PDB entry 5ZCS | electron microscopy, 4.90 A resolution (low resolution: residue-level contacts below are approximate; hydrogen-bond / salt-bridge calls are withheld) | chains A and E of the 8 polymer chains in the assembly

== Chain A ==
Molecule: Serine/threonine-protein kinase mTOR
Organism: Homo sapiens
Notes: EC 2.7.11.1
UniProt: P42345 (MTOR_HUMAN); residue numbers follow UniProt; this construct covers 1-2549
Amino-acid sequence (2549 residues; row label = number of the first residue in the row):
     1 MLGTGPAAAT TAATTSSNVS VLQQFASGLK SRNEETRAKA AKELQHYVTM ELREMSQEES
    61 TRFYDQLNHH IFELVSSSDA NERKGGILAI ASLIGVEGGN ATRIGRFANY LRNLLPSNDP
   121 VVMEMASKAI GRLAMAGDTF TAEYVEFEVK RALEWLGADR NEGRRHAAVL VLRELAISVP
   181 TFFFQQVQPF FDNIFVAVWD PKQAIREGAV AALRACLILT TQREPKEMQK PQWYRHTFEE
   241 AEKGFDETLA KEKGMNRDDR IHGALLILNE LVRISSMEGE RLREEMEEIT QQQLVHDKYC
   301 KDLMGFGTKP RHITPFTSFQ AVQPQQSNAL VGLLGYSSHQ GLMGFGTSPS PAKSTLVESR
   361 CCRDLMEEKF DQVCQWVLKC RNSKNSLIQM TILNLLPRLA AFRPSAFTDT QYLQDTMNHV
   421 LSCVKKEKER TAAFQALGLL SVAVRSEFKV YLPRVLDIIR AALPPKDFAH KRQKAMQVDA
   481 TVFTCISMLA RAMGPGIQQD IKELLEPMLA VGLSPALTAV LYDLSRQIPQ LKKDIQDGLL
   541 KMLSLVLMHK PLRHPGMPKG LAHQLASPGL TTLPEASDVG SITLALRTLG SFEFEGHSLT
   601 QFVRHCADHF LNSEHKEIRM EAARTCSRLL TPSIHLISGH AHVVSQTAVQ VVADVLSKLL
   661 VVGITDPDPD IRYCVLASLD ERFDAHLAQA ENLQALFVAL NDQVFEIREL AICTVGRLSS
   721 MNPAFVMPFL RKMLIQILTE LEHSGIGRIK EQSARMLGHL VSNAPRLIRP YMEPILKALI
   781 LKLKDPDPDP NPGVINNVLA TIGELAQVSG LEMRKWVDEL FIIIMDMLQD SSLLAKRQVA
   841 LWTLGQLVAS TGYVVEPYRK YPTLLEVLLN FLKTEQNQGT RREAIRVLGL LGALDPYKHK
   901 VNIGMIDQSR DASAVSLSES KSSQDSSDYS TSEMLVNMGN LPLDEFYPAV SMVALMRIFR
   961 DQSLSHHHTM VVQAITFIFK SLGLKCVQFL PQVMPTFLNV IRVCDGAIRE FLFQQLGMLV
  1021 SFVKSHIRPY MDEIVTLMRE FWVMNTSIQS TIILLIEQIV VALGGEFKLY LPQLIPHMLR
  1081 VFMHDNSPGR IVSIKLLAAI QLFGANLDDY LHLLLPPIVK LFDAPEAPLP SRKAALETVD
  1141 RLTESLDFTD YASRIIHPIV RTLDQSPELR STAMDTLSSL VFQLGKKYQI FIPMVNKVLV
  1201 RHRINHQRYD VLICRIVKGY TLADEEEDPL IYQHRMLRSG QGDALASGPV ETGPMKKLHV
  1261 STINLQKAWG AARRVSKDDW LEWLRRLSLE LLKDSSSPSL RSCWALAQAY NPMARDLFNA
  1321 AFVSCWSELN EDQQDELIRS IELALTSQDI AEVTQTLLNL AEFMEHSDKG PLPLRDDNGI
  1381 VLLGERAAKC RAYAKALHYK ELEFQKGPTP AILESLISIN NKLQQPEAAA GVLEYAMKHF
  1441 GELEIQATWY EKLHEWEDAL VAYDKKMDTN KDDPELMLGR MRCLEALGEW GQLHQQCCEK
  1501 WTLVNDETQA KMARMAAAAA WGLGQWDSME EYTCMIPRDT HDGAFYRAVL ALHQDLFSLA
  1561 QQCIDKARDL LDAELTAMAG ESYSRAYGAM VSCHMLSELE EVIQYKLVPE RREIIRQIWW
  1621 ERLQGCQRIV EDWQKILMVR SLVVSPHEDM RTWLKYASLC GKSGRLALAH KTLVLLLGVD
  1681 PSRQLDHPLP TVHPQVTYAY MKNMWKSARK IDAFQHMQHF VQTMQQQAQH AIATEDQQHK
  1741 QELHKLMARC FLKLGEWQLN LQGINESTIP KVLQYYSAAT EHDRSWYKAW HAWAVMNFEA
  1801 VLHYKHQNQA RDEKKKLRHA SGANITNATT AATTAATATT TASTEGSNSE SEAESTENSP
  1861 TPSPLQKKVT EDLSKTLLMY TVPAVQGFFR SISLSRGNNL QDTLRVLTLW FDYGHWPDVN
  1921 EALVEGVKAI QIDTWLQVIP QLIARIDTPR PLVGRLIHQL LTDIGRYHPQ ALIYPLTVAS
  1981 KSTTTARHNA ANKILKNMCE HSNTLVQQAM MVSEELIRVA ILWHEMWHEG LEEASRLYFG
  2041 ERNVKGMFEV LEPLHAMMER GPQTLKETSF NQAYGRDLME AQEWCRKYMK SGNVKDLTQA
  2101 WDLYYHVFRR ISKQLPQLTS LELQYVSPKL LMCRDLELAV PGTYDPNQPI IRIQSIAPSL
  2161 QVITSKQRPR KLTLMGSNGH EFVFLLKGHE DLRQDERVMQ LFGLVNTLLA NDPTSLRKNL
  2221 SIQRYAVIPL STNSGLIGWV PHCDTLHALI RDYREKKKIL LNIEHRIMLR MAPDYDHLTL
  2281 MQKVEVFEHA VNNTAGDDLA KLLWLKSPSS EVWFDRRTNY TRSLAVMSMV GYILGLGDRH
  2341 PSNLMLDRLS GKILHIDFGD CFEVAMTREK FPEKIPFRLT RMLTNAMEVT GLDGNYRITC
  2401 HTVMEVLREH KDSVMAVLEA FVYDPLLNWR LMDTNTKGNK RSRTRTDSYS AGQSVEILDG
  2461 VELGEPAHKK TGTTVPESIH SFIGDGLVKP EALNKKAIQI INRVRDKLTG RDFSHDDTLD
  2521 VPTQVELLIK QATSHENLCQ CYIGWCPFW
Unresolved in the structure: 1-16, 31-36, 54-59, 75-81, 157-161, 224-232, 247-257, 290-355, 381-385, 405-409, 467-477, 492-496, 550-577, 596-598, 634-643, 787-790, 904-932, 1223-1260, 1815-1866, 2437-2491
UniProt features mapped onto this chain:
  - region: Val2162 to Arg2168 (G-loop), Lys2258 to Gly2296 (Interaction with MLST8), Gly2335 to Asn2343 (Catalytic loop), His2355 to Thr2380 (Activation loop)
  - binding site (1D-myo-inositol hexakisphosphate): Lys1662, Lys1702, Arg1749
  - binding site (ATP): Ser2165, Gln2167, Leu2185, Lys2187, Glu2190, Tyr2225, Gly2238, Trp2239, Val2240, Thr2245, Met2345, Ile2356
  - binding site (Mg(2+)): Asn2343, Asp2357
  - modified residue: Met1 (N-acetylmethionine), Ser567 (Phosphoserine), Thr1162 (Phosphothreonine), Lys1218 (N6-acetyllysine), Ser1261 (Phosphoserine), Ser2159 (Phosphoserine), Thr2164 (Phosphothreonine), Thr2173 (Phosphothreonine), Thr2446 (Phosphothreonine), Ser2448 (Phosphoserine), Ser2478 (Phosphoserine), Ser2481 (Phosphoserine)
  - cross-link: Lys2066 (Glycyl lysine isopeptide (Lys-Gly) (interchain with G-Cter in ubiquitin))
  - natural variant: Ala8 (A8S: In a lung large cell carcinoma sample), Met135 (M135T: In a metastatic melanoma sample), Arg624 (R624H: In FCORD2; uncertain significance), Asp1376 (D1376E: Found in a patient with focal epilepsy; uncertain significance), Tyr1450 (Y1450D: In FCORD2), Trp1456 (W1456G: In FCORD2), Ala1459 (A1459D: In FCORD2; A1459S: In FCORD2; uncertain significance), Leu1460 (L1460P: In FCORD2), Cys1483 (C1483R: In FCORD2), Trp1490 (W1490R: In SKS), Met1595 (M1595I: In SKS), Arg1709 (R1709H: In FCORD2; uncertain significance), 13 further natural variant entries in UniProt
  - mutagenesis: Lys2066 (K2066R: Complete loss ubiquitination by the SCF(FBXO22) complex), Ser2159 (S2159A: Reduces mTORC1-associated S-2481 autophosphorylation; when associated with A-2164. Reduced activity of the mTORC1 complex; S2159D: Mimics phosphorylation ...), Thr2164 (T2164A: Reduces mTORC1-associated S-2481 autophosphorylation; when associated with A-2159; T2164E: Stronger phosphorylation of RPS6KB1; when associated with D-2159), Thr2173 (T2173A: Increased mTOR kinase activity), His2340 (H2340A: Barely detectable kinase activity), Asp2357 (D2357E: Kinase-dead mutant, loss of interaction with TM4SF5 and loss of lysosome membrane localization; when associated with I-2364), Val2364 (V2364I: Kinase-dead mutant, loss of interaction with TM4SF5 and loss of lysosome membrane localization; when associated with E-2357)
What the authors report for this chain:
  - conformationally variable residues (domain motion): Arg1966

== Chain E ==
Molecule: Rapamycin-insensitive companion of mTOR
Organism: Homo sapiens
UniProt: Q6R327 (RICTR_HUMAN); residues 1-1018 carry their UniProt numbers (1018 of 1708 residues fall inside the UniProt entry; the rest is not from it)
Amino-acid sequence (1708 residues; each row starts with the number of its first residue; X marks 690 residues of unknown identity (built as UNK)):
     1 MAAIGRGRSL KNLRVRGRND SGEENVPLDL TREPSDNLRE ILQNVARLQG VSNMRKLGHL
    61 NNFTKLLCDI GHSEEKLGFH YEDIIICLRL ALLNEAKEVR AAGLRALRYL IQDSSILQKV
   121 LKLKVDYLIA RCIDIQQSNE VERTQALRLV RKMITVNASL FPSSVTNSLI AVGNDGLQER
   181 DRMVRACIAI ICELALQNPE VVALRGGLNT ILKNVIDCQL SRINEALITT ILHLLNHPKT
   241 RQYVRADVEL ERILAPYTDF HYRHSPDTAE GQLKEDREAR FLASKMGIIA TFRSWAGIIN
   301 LCKPGNSGIQ SLIGVLCIPN MEIRRGLLEV LYDIFRLPLP VVTEEFIEAL LSVDPGRFQD
   361 SWRLSDGFVA AEAKTILPHR ARSRPDLMDN YLALILSAFI RNGLLEGLVE VITNSDDHIS
   421 VRATILLGEL LHMANTILPH SHSHHLHCLP TLMNMAASFD IPKEKRLRAS AALNCLKRFH
   481 EMKKRGPKPY SLHLDHIIQK AIATHQKRDQ YLRVQKDIFI LKDTEEALLI NLRDSQVLQH
   541 KENLEWNWNL IGTILKWPNV NLRNYKDEQL HRFVRRLLYF YKPSSKLYAN LDLDFAKAKQ
   601 LTVVGCQFTE FLLESEEDGQ GYLEDLVKDI VQWLNASSGM KPERSLQNNG LLTTLSQHYF
   661 LFIGTLSCHP HGVKMLEKCS VFQCLLNLCS LKNQDHLLKL TVSSLDYSRD GLARVILSKI
   721 LTAATDACRL YATKHLRVLL RANVEFFNNW GIELLVTQLH DKNKTISSEA LDILDEACED
   781 KANLHALIQM KPALSHLGDK GLLLLLRFLS IPKGFSYLNE RGYVAKQLEK WHREYNSKYV
   841 DLIEEQLNEA LTTYRKPVDG DNYVRRSNQR LQRPHVYLPI HLYGQLVHHK TGCHLLEVQN
   901 IITELCRNVR TPDLDKWEEI KKLKASLWAL GNIGSSNWGL NLLQEENVIP DILKLAKQCE
   961 VLSIRGTCVY VLGLIAKTKQ GCDILKCHNW DAVRHSRKHL WPVVPDDVEQ LCNELSSIXX
  1021 XXXXXXXXXX XXXXXXXXXX XXXXXXXXXX XXXXXXXXXX XXXXXXXXXX XXXXXXXXXX
  1081 XXXXXXXXXX XXXXXXXXXX XXXXXXXXXX XXXXXXXXXX XXXXXXXXXX XXXXXXXXXX
  1141 XXXXXXXXXX XXXXXXXXXX XXXXXXXXXX XXXXXXXXXX XXXXXXXXXX XXXXXXXXXX
  1201 XXXXXXXXXX XXXXXXXXXX XXXXXXXXXX XXXXXXXXXX XXXXXXXXXX XXXXXXXXXX
  1261 XXXXXXXXXX XXXXXXXXXX XXXXXXXXXX XXXXXXXXXX XXXXXXXXXX XXXXXXXXXX
  1321 XXXXXXXXXX XXXXXXXXXX XXXXXXXXXX XXXXXXXXXX XXXXXXXXXX XXXXXXXXXX
  1381 XXXXXXXXXX XXXXXXXXXX XXXXXXXXXX XXXXXXXXXX XXXXXXXXXX XXXXXXXXXX
  1441 XXXXXXXXXX XXXXXXXXXX XXXXXXXXXX XXXXXXXXXX XXXXXXXXXX XXXXXXXXXX
  1501 XXXXXXXXXX XXXXXXXXXX XXXXXXXXXX XXXXXXXXXX XXXXXXXXXX XXXXXXXXXX
  1561 XXXXXXXXXX XXXXXXXXXX XXXXXXXXXX XXXXXXXXXX XXXXXXXXXX XXXXXXXXXX
  1621 XXXXXXXXXX XXXXXXXXXX XXXXXXXXXX XXXXXXXXXX XXXXXXXXXX XXXXXXXXXX
  1681 XXXXXXXXXX XXXXXXXXXX XXXXXXXX
Unresolved in the structure: 1-191, 1019-1609, 1627-1629, 1650-1679, 1696-1708
UniProt features mapped onto this chain:
  - binding site (ATP): Asn543, Arg572, Arg576
  - modified residue (Phosphoserine): Ser21, Ser35, Ser265
  - cross-link: Lys274 (Glycyl lysine isopeptide (Lys-Gly) (interchain with G-Cter in ubiquitin))

== How chain A and chain E interact ==
Contacting residue pairs - 5 pairs, chain A then chain E:
  Asp1108(A) - Leu528(E)
  Val1211(A) - Leu1011(E)
  Lys2066(A) - Ile425(E)
  Gln2072(A) - Asp417(E)
  Gln2072(A) - Val421(E)
Interface residues without a listed pair, chain A (10 interface residues in all): Lys1068, Asp1109, Lys1186, Gln1207, Asp1210, Lys1218
Interface residues without a listed pair, chain E (11 interface residues in all): Thr424, Val514, Leu532, Ser535, Val1008, Glu1014

== Summary ==
Chain A and chain E form an interface of 10 and 11 residues respectively. UniProt lists 3 residues binding
1D-myo-inositol hexakisphosphate, 12 ATP-binding residues, Mg2+-binding residues Asn2343(A) and Asp2357(A) and
7 mutagenesis sites on chain A. The paper reports conformational variability at Arg1966(A).
Here chain A is Serine/threonine-protein kinase mTOR and chain E is Rapamycin-insensitive companion of mTOR,
both from Homo sapiens. Entry 5ZCS (4.9 Angstrom Cryo-EM structure of human mTOR complex 2) was determined by
electron microscopy.
